PDB entry 5NCN | X-ray diffraction, 3.50 A resolution | chains A and B

Chain A:
Protein: DBF2 kinase activator protein MOB1
Organism: Saccharomyces cerevisiae
UniProt: P40484 (MOB1_YEAST); numbering as in UniProt (aligned over 79-314)
Sequence (238 residues; each row starts with the number of its first residue):
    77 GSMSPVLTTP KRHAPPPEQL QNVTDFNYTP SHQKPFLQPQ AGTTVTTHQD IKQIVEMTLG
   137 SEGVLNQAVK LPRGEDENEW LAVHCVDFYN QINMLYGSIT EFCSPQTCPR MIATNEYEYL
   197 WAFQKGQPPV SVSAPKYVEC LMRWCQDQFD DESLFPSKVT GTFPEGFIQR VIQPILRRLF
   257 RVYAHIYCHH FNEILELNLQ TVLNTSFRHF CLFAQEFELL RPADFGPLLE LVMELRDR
Not modelled in the structure: 77-136, 200-202, 313-314
Construct notes: expression tag (77-78)
Metal / ion sites: Zn2+: Cys-179, Cys-184, His-261, His-266
UniProt features mapped onto this chain:
  - binding site (Zn(2+)): Cys-179, Cys-184, His-261, His-266
  - modified residue (Phosphoserine): Ser-80, Ser-229
  - mutagenesis: Thr-105 (T105A/D: No effect), Ser-107 (S107A/D: No effect)
From the paper describing this entry:
  - mutagenesis - R149K/G150Y/E151V: decreased binding to Cell cycle protein kinase DBF2 (chain B)
  - mutagenesis - R149K/G150Y/E151V: increased binding to Cbk1

Chain B:
Protein: Cell cycle protein kinase DBF2
Organism: Saccharomyces cerevisiae
Notes: EC 2.7.11.1
UniProt: P22204 (DBF2_YEAST); residues 85-173 here = UniProt positions 85-173
Sequence (93 residues; each row starts with the number of its first residue):
    81 GSASKKLPPK FYERATSNKT QRVVSVCKMY FLEHYCDMFD YVISRRQRTK QVLEYLQQQS
   141 QLPNSDQIKL NEEWSSYLQR EHQVLRKRRL KPK
Not modelled in the structure: 81-96, 173
Disulfides: Cys-116 forms a disulfide with the same residue of a neighbouring copy of this chain
Construct notes: expression tag (81-84)
From the paper describing this entry:
  - contacts within the chain: Arg-125/Glu-161, Arg-128/Glu-161

How chain A and chain B interact:
Residue-residue contacts - 51 pairs, chain A then chain B:
  Ala-144(A) / Val-122(B)  hydrophobic
  Pro-148(A) / Arg-125(B)
  Gly-150(A) / Leu-158(B)
  Glu-151(A) / Arg-125(B)  salt bridge
  Glu-151(A) / Glu-161(B)
  Glu-151(A) / His-162(B)
  Glu-151(A) / Leu-165(B)
  Asp-152(A) / His-162(B)
  Glu-155(A) / His-162(B)
  Glu-155(A) / Leu-165(B)
  Glu-155(A) / Arg-166(B)  salt bridge
  Glu-155(A) / Arg-169(B)  salt bridge
  Trp-156(A) / Leu-165(B)  hydrophobic
  Ala-158(A) / Arg-169(B)
  Val-159(A) / Leu-165(B)
  Val-159(A) / Arg-169(B)
  Asp-163(A) / His-114(B)  salt bridge
  Asp-163(A) / Met-118(B)
  Asn-166(A) / Tyr-110(B)
  Gln-167(A) / Phe-111(B)
  Gln-167(A) / His-114(B)  hydrogen bond
  Gln-167(A) / Tyr-115(B)  hydrogen bond
  Gln-167(A) / Met-118(B)
  Met-170(A) / Cys-107(B)  hydrogen bond (backbone-side chain)
  Met-170(A) / Tyr-110(B)  hydrophobic
  Met-170(A) / Phe-111(B)  hydrophobic
  Leu-171(A) / Phe-111(B)  hydrophobic
  Gly-173(A) / Val-103(B)
  Ser-174(A) / Thr-100(B)
  Ser-174(A) / Val-103(B)
  Glu-177(A) / Thr-100(B)  hydrogen bond
  Phe-178(A) / Thr-100(B)
  Phe-231(A) / Arg-169(B)
  Pro-232(A) / Arg-166(B)
  Pro-232(A) / Arg-169(B)  hydrogen bond (backbone-side chain)
  Ser-233(A) / Leu-170(B)
  Lys-234(A) / Arg-166(B)  hydrogen bond (backbone-side chain)
  Val-235(A) / Gln-163(B)
  Val-235(A) / Arg-166(B)
  Gly-237(A) / Arg-166(B)  hydrogen bond (backbone-side chain)
  Phe-239(A) / Arg-166(B)
  Phe-239(A) / Arg-169(B)
  Leu-273(A) / Val-104(B)
  Leu-275(A) / Val-104(B)  hydrophobic
  Leu-275(A) / Lys-108(B)
  Val-278(A) / Phe-111(B)  hydrophobic
  Thr-281(A) / Tyr-115(B)
  Ser-282(A) / Phe-111(B)
  Ser-282(A) / Tyr-115(B)
  His-285(A) / Tyr-115(B)  hydrogen bond
  His-285(A) / Met-118(B)
Other interface residues (no listed pair), chain A (36 interface residues in all): Leu-141, Asn-142, Arg-149, Val-162, Asn-274
Other interface residues (no listed pair), chain B (24 interface residues in all): Lys-99, Val-106, Phe-119, Arg-168
From the paper, about this interface:
  - specific contacts: Glu-151(A)/Arg-125(B), Glu-155(A)/Arg-166(B), Arg-169(B)/Glu-155(A)

Overview:
Chain A and chain B form an interface of 36 and 24 residues respectively, with 8 hydrogen bonds and 4 salt
bridges. Polar contacts include Glu-151(A)/Arg-125(B), Glu-155(A)/Arg-166(B) and Glu-155(A)/Arg-169(B). The
paper describes contacts between Glu-151(A) and Arg-125(B), Glu-155(A) and Arg-166(B) and Arg-169(B) and
Glu-155(A). The paper reports that R149K/G150Y/E151V of chain A reduce binding to Cell cycle protein kinase
DBF2 (chain B); contacts within the chain involving Arg-125(B), Glu-161(B) and Arg-128(B).
Here chain A is DBF2 kinase activator protein MOB1 and chain B is Cell cycle protein kinase DBF2, both from
Saccharomyces cerevisiae. Entry 5NCN (Crystal structure Dbf2(NTR)-Mob1 complex) was determined by X-ray
diffraction, deposited together with 5NCL.
